Entry 1C1W (X-ray diffraction, 1.90 A resolution); this record covers chains H and I of the 3 polymer chains in the assembly.

[Chain H]
Molecule: Thrombin heavy chain
Source organism: Homo sapiens
Notes: EC 3.4.21.5
Reference sequence: P00734 (THRB_HUMAN); aligned to UniProt positions 364-616 over residues 16-247 (the alignment contains insertions or deletions, so no single offset holds)
Amino-acid sequence (259 residues; each row starts with the number of its first residue; note: 2 numbers in that range are skipped by the numbering (no residue carries them; nothing is unmodelled there); a row labelled like 60A-60I holds insertion residues (60A, then the next letters in order)):
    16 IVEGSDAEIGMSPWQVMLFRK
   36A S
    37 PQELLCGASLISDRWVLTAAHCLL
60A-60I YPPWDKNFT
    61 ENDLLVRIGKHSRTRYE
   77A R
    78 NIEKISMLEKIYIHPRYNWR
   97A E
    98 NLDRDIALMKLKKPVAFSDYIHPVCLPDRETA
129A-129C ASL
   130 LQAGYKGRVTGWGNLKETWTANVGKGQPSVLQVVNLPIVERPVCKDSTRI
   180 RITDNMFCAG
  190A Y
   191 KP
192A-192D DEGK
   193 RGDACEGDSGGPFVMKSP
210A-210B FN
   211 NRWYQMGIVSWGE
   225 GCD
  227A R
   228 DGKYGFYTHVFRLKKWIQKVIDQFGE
Not modelled in the structure: 148-154
Cystine bridges: Cys-42/Cys-58, Cys-173/Cys-187, Cys-197/Cys-226
Ion coordination: Zn2+ site 1: His-57, Ser-201 (together with BAH); Zn2+ site 2: His-119 (shared with 1 residue of chain L); Na+: Arg-227A, Lys-230
Residues lining bound ligands: BAH (bis(5-amidino-2-benzimidazolyl)methane ketone hydrate): Leu-41, Cys-42, His-57, Trp-60D, Lys-60F, Asp-195, Ala-196, Cys-197, Glu-198, Ser-201, Val-219, Ser-220, Trp-221, Gly-222, Gly-225, Cys-226, Gly-232
Swiss-Prot annotation at these positions:
  - region: Ala-188 to Val-206 (High affinity receptor-binding region which is also known as the TP508 peptide)
  - active site (Charge relay system): His-57, Asp-102, Ser-201
  - glycosylation: Asn-60G (N-linked (GlcNAc...) (complex) asparagine)

[Chain I]
Molecule: Hirudin-2
Source organism: Hirudo medicinalis
Reference sequence: P28504 (HIR2_HIRME); residue numbers follow UniProt; this construct covers 55-65
Amino-acid sequence (11 residues; row label = number of the first residue in the row):
    55 DFEEIPEEYLQ
Modified positions: Tyr-63 (o-sulfo-l-tyrosine; TYS)
Swiss-Prot annotation at these positions:
  - region: Asp-55 to Gln-65 (Interaction with fibrinogen-binding exosite of thrombin)
  - modified residue: Tyr-63 (Sulfotyrosine)

[Chain H / chain I interface]
Pairs across the interface (27; chain H residue first):
  Phe-34(H) with Phe-56(I), hydrophobic
  Lys-36(H) with Leu-64(I)
  Gln-38(H) with Phe-56(I); Leu-64(I)
  Leu-40(H) with Phe-56(I), hydrophobic
  Leu-65(H) with Ile-59(I), hydrophobic; Tyr-63(I); Leu-64(I), hydrophobic
  Arg-67(H) with Ile-59(I)
  Arg-73(H) with Asp-55(I), salt bridge; Phe-56(I)
  Thr-74(H) with Asp-55(I); Phe-56(I); Glu-57(I), hydrogen bond (backbone-backbone)
  Arg-75(H) with Asp-55(I), hydrogen bond (side chain-backbone); Phe-56(I); Glu-57(I)
  Tyr-76(H) with Glu-57(I), hydrogen bond (backbone-side chain); Glu-58(I); Pro-60(I); Tyr-63(I)
  Glu-80(H) with Tyr-63(I)
  Lys-81(H) with Tyr-63(I)
  Ile-82(H) with Tyr-63(I)
  Met-84(H) with Tyr-63(I); Leu-64(I)
  Gln-156(H) with Asp-55(I)
Also at the interface, not in a pair above, chain H (16 interface residues in all): Glu-39

[Overview]
16 residues of chain H face 8 of chain I across their interface; the contacts include 3 hydrogen bonds and 1
salt bridge. Polar contacts include Arg-73(H)/Asp-55(I), Arg-75(H)/Asp-55(I) and Tyr-76(H)/Glu-57(I). Bound to
chain H: compound BAH. From UniProt: 3 active-site residues on chain H.
Chain H is Thrombin heavy chain (Homo sapiens) and chain I is Hirudin-2 (Hirudo medicinalis); the structure,
Recruiting zinc to mediate potent, specific inhibition of serine proteases, was determined by X-ray
diffraction (same publication as 1C1U and 1C1V).
